1GKT - chains A and B; structure by neutron diffraction, 2.10 A resolution.

Chain A:
Molecule: Endothiapepsin
Source organism: Cryphonectria parasitica
Notes: EC 3.4.23.22
UniProt: P11838 (CARP_CRYPA); residues 1-330 here correspond to UniProt positions 90-419 (UniProt number = residue number + 89)
Amino-acid sequence (329 residues; row label = number of the first residue in the row; note: 1 number in that range is skipped by the numbering (no residue carries it; nothing is unmodelled there)):
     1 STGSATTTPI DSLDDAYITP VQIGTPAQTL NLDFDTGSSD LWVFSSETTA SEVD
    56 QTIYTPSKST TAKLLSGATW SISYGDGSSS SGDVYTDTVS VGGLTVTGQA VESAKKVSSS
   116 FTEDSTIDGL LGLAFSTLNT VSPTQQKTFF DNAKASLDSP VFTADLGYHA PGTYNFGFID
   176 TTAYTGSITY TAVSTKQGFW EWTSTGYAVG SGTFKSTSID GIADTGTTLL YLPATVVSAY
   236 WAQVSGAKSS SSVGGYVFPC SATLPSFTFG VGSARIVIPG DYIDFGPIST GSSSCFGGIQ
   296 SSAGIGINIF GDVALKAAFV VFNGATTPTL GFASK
Disulfide bonds: Cys255-Cys290
Covalent attachments: covalent link Asp54-Gln56
Modified positions: Asp54 ((3-amino-2,5-dioxo-1-pyrrolidinyl)acetic acid; SUI)
UniProt features mapped onto this chain:
  - active site: Asp35, Ser199

Chain B:
Molecule: Inhibitor, H261
Amino-acid sequence (8 residues; row label = number of the first residue in the row):
   400 XHPFHXIH
Modified positions: BOC (tert-butyl hydrogen carbonate) at position 400; LOV (5-amino-4-hydroxy-2-isopropyl-7-methyl-octanoic acid) at position 405

How chain A and chain B interact:
Pairs across the interface (43):
  Ile10(A) with Phe403(B), hydrophobic
  Leu13(A) with BOC_400(B); His401(B)
  Asp15(A) with His401(B), hydrogen bond (side chain-backbone); Pro402(B); Phe403(B)
  Ala16(A) with Phe403(B), hydrophobic
  Asp35(A) with LOV_405(B)
  Gly37(A) with LOV_405(B); Ile406(B), hydrogen bond (backbone-backbone)
  Ile77(A) with Ile406(B), hydrophobic
  Ser78(A) with Ile406(B); His407(B), hydrogen bond (side chain-backbone)
  Tyr79(A) with His404(B); LOV_405(B); His407(B), hydrogen bond (backbone-side chain)
  Gly80(A) with His404(B), hydrogen bond (backbone-backbone); LOV_405(B), hydrogen bond (backbone-backbone)
  Asp81(A) with His404(B), hydrogen bond (backbone-backbone); LOV_405(B)
  Ser83(A) with LOV_405(B)
  Asp119(A) with Phe403(B)
  Ile122(A) with Phe403(B), hydrophobic
  Leu125(A) with LOV_405(B)
  Leu133(A) with Ile406(B)
  Thr135(A) with Ile406(B)
  Phe194(A) with Ile406(B), hydrophobic
  Ile217(A) with LOV_405(B)
  Asp219(A) with LOV_405(B)
  Gly221(A) with His404(B); LOV_405(B), hydrogen bond (backbone-backbone)
  Thr222(A) with Phe403(B); His404(B), hydrogen bond; LOV_405(B)
  Thr223(A) with Pro402(B); Phe403(B), hydrogen bond (side chain-backbone)
  Phe280(A) with BOC_400(B)
  Gly281(A) with BOC_400(B)
  Pro282(A) with BOC_400(B)
  Ile283(A) with BOC_400(B)
  Ile300(A) with His404(B)
  Ile304(A) with His404(B); LOV_405(B)
Interface residues without a listed pair, chain A (33 interface residues in all): Asp33, Ser38, Phe116, Phe291

Overview:
33 residues of chain A face 8 of chain B across their interface, with 10 hydrogen bonds. Polar contacts
include Asp15(A)-His401(B), Ser78(A)-His407(B) and Tyr79(A)-His407(B). From UniProt: active-site residues
Asp35(A) and Ser199(A) on chain A.
Chain A is Endothiapepsin (Cryphonectria parasitica) and chain B is Inhibitor, H261; the structure, Neutron
Laue diffraction structure of endothiapepsin complexed with transition state analogue inhibitor H261, was
determined by neutron diffraction.
